6RPT - chains E and F; structure by X-ray diffraction, 2.70 A resolution.

== Chain E ==
Molecule: Complement C5
From: Homo sapiens
UniProtKB: P01031 (CO5_HUMAN); numbering as in UniProt (aligned over 348-460)
Chain sequence (133 residues; each row starts with the number of its first residue):
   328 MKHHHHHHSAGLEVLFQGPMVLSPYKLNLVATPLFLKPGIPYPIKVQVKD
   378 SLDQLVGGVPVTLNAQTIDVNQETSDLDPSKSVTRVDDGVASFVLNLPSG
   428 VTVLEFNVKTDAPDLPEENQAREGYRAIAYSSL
Disordered / not traced: 328-346, 459-460
Sequence notes: initiating methionine (328); expression tag (329-347)

== Chain F ==
Molecule: Putative 8.9 kDa family member
From: Rhipicephalus pulchellus
UniProtKB: L7MB58 (L7MB58_9ACAR); residues 4-92 here correspond to UniProt positions 22-110 (UniProt number = residue number + 18)
Chain sequence (113 residues; numbered -20 to 92; the number before each row is that of its first residue; numbers below 1 keep their minus sign (Met-20 is residue -20)):
   -20 MKHHHHHHSAGLEVLFQGPMGDVQERGHTYVTKNVTVEDGACVYLRNVIP
    30 NGETKALNNPCVLSTCYAADRKVNSTLCPNIGVDEGCHVEWTPDGVYPNC
    80 CPKHVCPSATASS
Disordered / not traced: -20 to 1, 88-92
Disulfides: Cys21-Cys45, Cys40-Cys79, Cys57-Cys80, Cys66-Cys85
Sequence notes: initiating methionine (-20); expression tag (-19 to 3)

== Interface between chain E and chain F ==
Residue-residue contacts (32):
  Gly366(E) with Asn38(F)
  Pro368(E) with Trp70(F)
  Leu404(E) with Asn59(F)
  Asp405(E) with Glu4(F); His7(F), salt bridge
  Ser407(E) with Ile60(F); Gly61(F)
  Lys408(E) with Gly61(F)
  Ser409(E) with Val62(F), hydrogen bond (side chain-backbone)
  Val410(E) with Val62(F); Glu64(F)
  Thr411(E) with Glu64(F)
  Arg412(E) with Gly65(F); Cys66(F)
  Ser419(E) with Val62(F), hydrogen bond (backbone-backbone)
  Phe420(E) with Ile60(F)
  Val421(E) with Asn59(F); Ile60(F), hydrogen bond (backbone-backbone); Val68(F), hydrophobic; Pro81(F), hydrophobic
  Leu422(E) with Asn59(F)
  Asn423(E) with Leu56(F); Cys57(F), hydrogen bond (side chain-backbone); Pro58(F), hydrogen bond (side chain-backbone); Asn59(F), hydrogen bond (backbone-side chain); Pro81(F)
  Leu424(E) with Leu56(F)
  Pro425(E) with Tyr9(F), hydrophobic; Leu56(F)
  Ser426(E) with Tyr9(F); Tyr23(F), hydrogen bond; Leu24(F)
Also at the interface, not in a pair above, chain E (22 interface residues in all): Ile367, Gly385, Glu400, Val413
Also at the interface, not in a pair above, chain F (23 interface residues in all): Thr11, Lys12, Pro39, Asp63

== Overview ==
Chain E and chain F form an interface of 22 and 23 residues respectively; the contacts include 7 hydrogen
bonds and 1 salt bridge. Polar contacts include Asp405(E)-His7(F), Ser409(E)-Val62(F) and Asn423(E)-Cys57(F).
Here chain E is Complement C5 (Homo sapiens) and chain F is Putative 8.9 kDa family member (Rhipicephalus
pulchellus). Entry 6RPT (Structure of tick complement inhibitor CirpT1 complexed with macroglobubulin domain 4
of human complement C5) was determined by X-ray diffraction together with 6RQJ from the same study.
